Entry 8T49 (electron microscopy, 3.20 A resolution); this record covers chains A and G of the 18 polymer chains in the assembly.

Chain A:
Name: MD65 N332-GT5 SOSIP gp120
From: Human immunodeficiency virus 1
Amino-acid sequence (481 residues; numbered 31 to 513 plus 11 insertion-coded residues; 13 numbers in that range are skipped by the numbering (no residue carries them; nothing is unmodelled there); the number before each row is that of its first residue; a row labelled like 185A-185J holds insertion residues (185A, then the next letters in order)):
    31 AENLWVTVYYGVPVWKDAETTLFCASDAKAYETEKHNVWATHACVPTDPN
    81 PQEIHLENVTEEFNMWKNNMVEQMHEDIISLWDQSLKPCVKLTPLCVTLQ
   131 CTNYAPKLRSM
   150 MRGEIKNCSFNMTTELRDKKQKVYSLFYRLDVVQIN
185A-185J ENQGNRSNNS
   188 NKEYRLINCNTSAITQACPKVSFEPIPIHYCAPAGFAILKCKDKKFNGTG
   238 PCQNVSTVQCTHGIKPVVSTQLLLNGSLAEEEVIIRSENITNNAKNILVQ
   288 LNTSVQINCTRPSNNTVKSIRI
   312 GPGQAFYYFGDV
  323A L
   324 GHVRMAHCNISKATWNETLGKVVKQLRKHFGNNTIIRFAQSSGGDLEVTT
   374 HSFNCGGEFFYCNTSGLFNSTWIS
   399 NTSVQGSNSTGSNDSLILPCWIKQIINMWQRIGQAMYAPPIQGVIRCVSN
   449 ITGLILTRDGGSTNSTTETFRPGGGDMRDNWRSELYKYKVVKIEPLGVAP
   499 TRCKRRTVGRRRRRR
Unresolved in the structure: 31-32, 58-65, 185A-185J, 399-411, 458-462, 505-513
Disulfides: Cys-54/Cys-74, Cys-119/Cys-205, Cys-126/Cys-196, Cys-131/Cys-157, Cys-218/Cys-247, Cys-228/Cys-239, Cys-296/Cys-331, Cys-378/Cys-445, Cys-385/Cys-418
Covalently attached groups: N-acetylglucosamine (NAG) linked to Asn-88, Asn-156, Asn-160, Asn-197, Asn-234, Asn-241, Asn-262, Asn-276, Asn-289, Asn-295, Asn-301, Asn-339, Asn-355, Asn-386, Asn-392, Asn-448; glycan linked to Asn-332

Chain G:
Name: MD65 N332-GT5 SOSIP gp41
From: Human immunodeficiency virus 1
Amino-acid sequence (153 residues; row label = number of the first residue in the row):
   512 AAGIGASSDGFLGAAGSTMGAASMTLTVQARNLLSGIVQQQSNLLRAPEP
   562 QQHLLKDTHWGIKQLQARVLAVEHYLRDQQLLGIWGCSGKLICCTNVPWN
   612 SSWSNRNLSEIWDNMTWLQWDKEISNYTQIIYGLLEESQNQQEKNEQDLL
   662 ALD
Unresolved in the structure: 512-519, 547-571
Disulfides: Cys-598/Cys-604
Covalently attached groups: N-acetylglucosamine (NAG) linked to Asn-611, Asn-618, Asn-637

Interface between chain A and chain G:
Contacting residue pairs (8):
  Thr-37(A) with Gln-658(G)
  Tyr-39(A) with Gln-658(G), hydrogen bond
  Arg-500(A) with Ala-662(G), hydrogen bond (side chain-backbone)
  Cys-501(A) with Gln-658(G); Leu-661(G), hydrophobic
  Lys-502(A) with Leu-661(G)
  Arg-504(A) with Leu-661(G), hydrogen bond (side chain-backbone); Leu-663(G), hydrogen bond (side chain-backbone)
Other interface residues (no listed pair), chain A (7 interface residues in all): Thr-499
Other interface residues (no listed pair), chain G (5 interface residues in all): Asp-664

Overview:
Chain A and chain G form an interface of 7 and 5 residues respectively; the contacts include 4 hydrogen bonds.
Polar pairs include Tyr-39(A)/Gln-658(G), Arg-500(A)/Ala-662(G) and Arg-504(A)/Leu-661(G). N-acetylglucosamine
is covalently linked to Asn-88(A), Asn-156(A), Asn-160(A), Asn-197(A), Asn-234(A) and Asn-241(A) and 10 more.
Here chain A is MD65 N332-GT5 SOSIP gp120 and chain G is MD65 N332-GT5 SOSIP gp41, both from Human
immunodeficiency virus 1. Entry 8T49 (MD65 N332-GT5 SOSIP in complex with RM_N332_03 Fab and RM20A3 Fab) was
determined by electron microscopy together with 8T4B, 8T4D, 8T4K and 8T4L from the same study.
